Entry 3F7V (X-ray diffraction, 3.20 A resolution); this record covers chains A and C of the 3 polymer chains in the assembly.

Chain A:
Protein: antibody fab fragment Heavy chain
Organism: Mus musculus
Notes: antibody fragment or engineered binder
Amino-acid sequence (219 residues; each row starts with the number of its first residue):
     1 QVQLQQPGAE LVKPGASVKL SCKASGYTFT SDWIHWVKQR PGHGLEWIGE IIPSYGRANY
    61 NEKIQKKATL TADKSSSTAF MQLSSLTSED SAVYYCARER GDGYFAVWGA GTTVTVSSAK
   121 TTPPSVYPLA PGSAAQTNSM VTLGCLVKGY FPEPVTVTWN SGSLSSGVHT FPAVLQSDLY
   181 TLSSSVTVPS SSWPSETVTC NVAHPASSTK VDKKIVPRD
Disulfides: Cys22-Cys96, Cys145-Cys200

Chain C:
Protein: Voltage-gated potassium channel
Organism: Streptomyces lividans
UniProtKB: P0A334 (KCSA_STRLI); residues 21-124 here = UniProt positions 21-124
Amino-acid sequence (104 residues; each row starts with the number of its first residue):
    21 GSALQWRAAG AATVLLVIVL LAGSYLAVLA ERGAPGAQLI TYPRALWWSV ETATTVGYGD
    81 LYPVTLWGRC VAVVVMVAGI TSFGLVTAAL ATWFVGQEQQ QQGQ
Unresolved in the structure: 21-28, 119-124
Differences from the reference sequence: engineered mutation Gln25 (His in P0A334), Cys90 (Leu in P0A334), Gln117 (Arg in P0A334), Gln120 (Glu in P0A334), Gln121 (Arg in P0A334), Gln122 (Arg in P0A334), Gln124 (His in P0A334)
Metal / ion sites: K+ near Thr75 (its only coordinating residue here)
Swiss-Prot annotation at these positions:
  - motif: Thr75 to Asp80 (Selectivity filter)
  - mutagenesis: Glu71 (E71A: Prevents channel inactivation)

Interface between chain A and chain C:
Pairs across the interface (17; chain A residue first):
  Ser31(A) - Tyr62(C)
  Trp33(A) - Arg52(C)
  Trp33(A) - Tyr62(C)  hydrogen bond
  His35(A) - Arg52(C)
  Glu50(A) - Arg52(C)  salt bridge
  Ile52(A) - Tyr62(C)
  Arg57(A) - Leu49(C)  hydrogen bond (side chain-backbone)
  Arg57(A) - Ala50(C)
  Arg57(A) - Arg52(C)
  Asn59(A) - Arg52(C)
  Asn59(A) - Gly53(C)
  Glu62(A) - Pro55(C)
  Glu99(A) - Arg52(C)  salt bridge
  Arg100(A) - Tyr62(C)
  Gly101(A) - Arg52(C)
  Gly101(A) - Thr61(C)
  Gly101(A) - Tyr62(C)  hydrogen bond (backbone-backbone)
Interface residues without a listed pair, chain A (14 interface residues in all): Thr30, Asp102, Gly103
Interface residues without a listed pair, chain C (10 interface residues in all): Val48, Ile60, Pro63

Overview:
The interface between chain A and chain C involves 14 residues on one side and 10 on the other; the contacts
include 3 hydrogen bonds and 2 salt bridges. Polar contacts include Glu50(A)-Arg52(C), Glu99(A)-Arg52(C) and
Trp33(A)-Tyr62(C). From UniProt: one mutagenesis site on chain C.
Here chain A is antibody fab fragment Heavy chain (Mus musculus) and chain C is Voltage-gated potassium
channel (Streptomyces lividans). Entry 3F7V (KcsA Potassium channel in the open-inactivated state with 23 A
opening at T112) was determined by X-ray diffraction.
